Entry 8RHN (electron microscopy, 4.50 A resolution (low resolution: residue-level contacts below are approximate; hydrogen-bond / salt-bridge calls are withheld)); this record covers chains L and P of the 16 polymer chains in the assembly.

# Chain L
Molecule: ATPase family gene 2 protein homolog A
Source organism: Homo sapiens
Notes: EC 3.6.4.10
Reference sequence: Q8NB90 (AFG2A_HUMAN); residue numbers follow UniProt; this construct covers 1-893
Chain sequence (920 residues; numbered -26 to 893; the number before each row is that of its first residue; numbers below 1 keep their minus sign (Met-26 is residue -26)):
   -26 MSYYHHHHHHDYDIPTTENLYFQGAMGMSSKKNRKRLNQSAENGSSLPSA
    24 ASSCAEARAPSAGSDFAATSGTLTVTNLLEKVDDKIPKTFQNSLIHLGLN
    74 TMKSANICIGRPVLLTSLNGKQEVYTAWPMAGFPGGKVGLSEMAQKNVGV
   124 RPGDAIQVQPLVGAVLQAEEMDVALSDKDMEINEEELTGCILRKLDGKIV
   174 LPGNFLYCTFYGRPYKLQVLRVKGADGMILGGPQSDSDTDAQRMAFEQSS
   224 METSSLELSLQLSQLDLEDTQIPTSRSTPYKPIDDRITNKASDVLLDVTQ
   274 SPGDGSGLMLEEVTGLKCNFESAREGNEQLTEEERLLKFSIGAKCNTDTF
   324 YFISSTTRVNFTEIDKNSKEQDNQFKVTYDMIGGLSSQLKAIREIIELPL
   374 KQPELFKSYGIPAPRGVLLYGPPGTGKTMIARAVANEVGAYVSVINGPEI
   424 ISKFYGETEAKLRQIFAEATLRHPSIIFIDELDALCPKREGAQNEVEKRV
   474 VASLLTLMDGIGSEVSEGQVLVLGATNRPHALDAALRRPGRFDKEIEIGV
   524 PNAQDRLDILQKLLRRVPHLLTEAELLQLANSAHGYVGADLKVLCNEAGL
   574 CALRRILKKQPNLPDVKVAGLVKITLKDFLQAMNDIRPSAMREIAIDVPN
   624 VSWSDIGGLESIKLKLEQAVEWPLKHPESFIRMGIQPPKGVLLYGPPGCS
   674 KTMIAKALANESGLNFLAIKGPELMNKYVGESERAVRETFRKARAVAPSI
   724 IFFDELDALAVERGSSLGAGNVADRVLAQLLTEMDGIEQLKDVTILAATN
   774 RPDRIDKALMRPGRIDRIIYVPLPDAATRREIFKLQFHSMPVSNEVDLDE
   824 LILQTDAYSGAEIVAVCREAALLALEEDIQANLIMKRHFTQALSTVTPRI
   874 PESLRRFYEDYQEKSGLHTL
Not modelled in the structure: -26 to 347, 893
Differences from the reference sequence: initiating methionine (-26); expression tag (-25 to 0)
UniProt features mapped onto this chain:
  - binding site (ATP): Gly394 to Thr401, Gly668 to Thr675
  - modified residue: Thr272 (Phosphothreonine), Ser274 (Phosphoserine), Ser279 (Phosphoserine)
  - cross-link: Lys859 (Glycyl lysine isopeptide (Lys-Gly) (interchain with G-Cter in SUMO2))
  - natural variant: Arg84 (R84Q: In NEDHSB), Ser90 (S90I: In NEDHSB), Ala100 (A100T: In NEDHSB), Gln132 to Leu893 (deletion: In NEDHSB), Thr330 (deletion: In NEDHSB), Ser448 (S448L: In NEDHSB), Val488 (V488L: In NEDHSB), Arg529 (R529Q: In NEDHSB), Trp626 (W626C: In NEDHSB), Asp628 (D628G: In NEDHSB), Arg784 (R784Q: In NEDHSB), Ala844 (A844V: In NEDHSB)
  - mutagenesis: Gly185 (G185E: No effect on protein stability. No effect on interaction with AFG2B), Phe323 (F323I: Reduces protein stability)
What the authors report for this chain:
  - disease-associated variants - G185E: unchanged stability
  - disease-associated variants - A100T (12-20 degC), F323I (12-20 degC), T330DEL (12-20 degC): decreased stability
  - disease-associated variants - T330DEL, D608DEL: decreased binding to SPATA5L1 and CINP

# Chain P
Molecule: ATPase family gene 2 protein homolog B
Source organism: Homo sapiens
Notes: EC 3.6.4.10
Reference sequence: Q9BVQ7 (AFG2B_HUMAN); numbering as in UniProt (aligned over 1-753)
Chain sequence (777 residues; row label = number of the first residue in the row; numbers below 1 keep their minus sign (Met-23 is residue -23)):
   -23 MDYKDDDDKGGGSENLYFQGAGSTMAPDSDPFPEGPLLKLLPLDARDRGT
    27 QRCRLGPAALHALGARLGSAVKISLPDGGSCLCTAWPRRDGADGFVQLDP
    77 LCASPGAAVGASRSRRSLSLNRLLLVPCPPLRRVAVWPVLRERAGAPGAR
   127 NTAAVLEAAQELLRNRPISLGHVVVAPPGAPGLVAALHIVGGTPSPDPAG
   177 LVTPRTRVSLGGEPPSEAQPQPEVPLGGLSEAADSLRELLRLPLRYPRAL
   227 TALGLAVPRGVLLAGPPGVGKTQLVRAVAREAGAELLAVSAPALQGSRPG
   277 ETEENVRRVFQRARELASRGPSLLFLDEMDALCPQRGSRAPESRVVAQVL
   327 TLLDGASGDREVVVVGATNRPDALDPALRRPGRFDREVVIGTPTLKQRKE
   377 ILQVITSKMPISSHVDLGLLAEMTVGYVGADLTALCREAAMHALLHSEKN
   427 QDNPVIDEIDFLEAFKNIQPSSFRSVIGLMDIKPVDWEEIGGLEDVKLKL
   477 KQSIEWPLKFPWEFVRMGLTQPKGVLLYGPPGCAKTTLVRALATSCHCSF
   527 VSVSGADLFSPFVGDSEKVLSQIFRQARASTPAILFLDEIDSILGARSAS
   577 KTGCDVQERVLSVLLNELDGVGLKTIERRGSKSSQQEFQEVFNRSVMIIA
   627 ATNRPDVLDTALLRPGRLDKIIYIPPPDHKGRLSILKVCTKTMPIGPDVS
   677 LENLAAETCFFSGADLRNLCTEAALLALQENGLDATTVKQEHFLKSLKTV
   727 KPSLSCKDLALYENLFKKEGFSNVEGI
Not modelled in the structure: -23 to 200, 450-453, 603-615, 747-753
Differences from the reference sequence: initiating methionine (-23); expression tag (-22 to 0)
UniProt features mapped onto this chain:
  - binding site (ATP): Gly241 to Thr248, Gly505 to Thr512
  - modified residue: Met1 (N-acetylmethionine)
  - natural variant: Thr26 (T26A: In NEDHLS), Cys29 (C29G: In NEDHLS), Ala41 (A41P: In NEDHLS), Arg64 (R64W: In NEDHLS), Asp66 (D66Y: In NEDHLS), Phe71 (F71L: In NEDHLS), Pro172 (P172H: In NEDHLS), Gly176 (G176V: In DFNB119), Val245 (V245E: In NEDHLS), Phe360 (F360S: In NEDHLS), Val364 (V364E: In NEDHLS), Thr400 (T400I: In NEDHLS), 9 further natural variant entries in UniProt
What the authors report for this chain:
  - disease-associated variants - A41P, R64W, D66Y: decreased binding to other 55LCC members
  - disease-associated variants - V245E: decreased growth
  - disease-associated variants - I466M, G689V: unchanged stability

# How chain L and chain P interact
Residue-residue contacts (48; chain L residue first):
  Lys426(L) - Ser314(P)
  Lys426(L) - Arg315(P)
  Lys426(L) - Ala316(P)
  Gln551(L) - Leu599(P)
  Asn569(L) - Gly230(P)
  Asn569(L) - Leu231(P)
  Asn569(L) - Ala232(P)
  Gly572(L) - Leu231(P)
  Leu573(L) - Leu218(P)
  Leu573(L) - Leu231(P)
  Arg577(L) - Leu218(P)
  Leu580(L) - Tyr222(P)
  Gln583(L) - Tyr222(P)
  Pro584(L) - Tyr222(P)
  Asp588(L) - Pro223(P)
  Asp588(L) - Arg224(P)
  Asp588(L) - Ala225(P)
  Asp588(L) - Leu226(P)
  Val591(L) - Leu226(P)
  Ala592(L) - Leu229(P)
  Val595(L) - Leu229(P)
  Arg610(L) - Arg554(P)
  Arg615(L) - Asn592(P)
  Glu696(L) - Arg640(P)
  Met698(L) - Arg573(P)
  Lys700(L) - Asp581(P)
  Lys700(L) - Glu584(P)
  Lys700(L) - Arg585(P)
  Gly741(L) - Lys577(P)
  Ser812(L) - Gly494(P)
  Met813(L) - Met493(P)
  Met813(L) - Gly494(P)
  Pro814(L) - Arg492(P)
  Arg841(L) - Leu495(P)
  Arg841(L) - Thr496(P)
  Arg841(L) - Pro498(P)
  Ala844(L) - Met493(P)
  Leu845(L) - Gln478(P)
  Leu848(L) - Glu489(P)
  Glu849(L) - Gln478(P)
  Ile852(L) - Glu489(P)
  Gln853(L) - Trp488(P)
  Gln853(L) - Glu489(P)
  Gln853(L) - Arg492(P)
  Ala854(L) - Arg492(P)
  Asn855(L) - Arg492(P)
  Asn855(L) - Met493(P)
  Ile857(L) - Met493(P)
Interface residues without a listed pair, chain L (38 interface residues in all): Glu570, Leu576, Asn585, Lys600, Leu603, Met614
Interface residues without a listed pair, chain P (39 interface residues in all): Arg362, Trp482, Val491, Gln497, Ser588, Val597, Phe618, Arg643

# Summary
38 residues of chain L face 39 of chain P across their interface. The paper reports that A100T, F323I and
T330DEL of chain L reduce stability; A41P, R64W and D66Y of chain P reduce binding to other 55LCC members; 11
substitutions were tested in all.
Here chain L is ATPase family gene 2 protein homolog A and chain P is ATPase family gene 2 protein homolog B,
both from Homo sapiens. Entry 8RHN (Structure of the 55LCC ATPase complex) was determined by electron
microscopy (same publication as 8CIH).
